5WDI - chain A; structure by X-ray diffraction, 2.43 A resolution.

# Chain A
Molecule: Ubiquitin-associated and SH3 domain-containing protein A
From: Homo sapiens
Reference sequence: P57075 (UBS3A_HUMAN), isoform P57075-2; residues 394-658 here correspond to UniProt positions 356-620 (UniProt number = residue number - 38)
Amino-acid sequence (265 residues; row label = number of the first residue in the row):
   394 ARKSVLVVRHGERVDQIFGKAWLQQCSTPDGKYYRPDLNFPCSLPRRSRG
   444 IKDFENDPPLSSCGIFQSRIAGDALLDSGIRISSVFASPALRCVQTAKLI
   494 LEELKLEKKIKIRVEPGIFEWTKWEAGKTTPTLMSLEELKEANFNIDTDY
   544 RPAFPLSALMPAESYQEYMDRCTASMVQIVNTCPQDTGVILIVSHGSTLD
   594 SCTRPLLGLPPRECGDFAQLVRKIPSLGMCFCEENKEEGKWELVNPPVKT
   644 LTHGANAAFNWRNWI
Disordered / not traced: 394
Reported in the primary citation:
  - specificity-determining residues: Gln409, Ser619

# In short
From the paper: specificity determinants Gln409 and Ser619.
Chain A is Ubiquitin-associated and SH3 domain-containing protein A (Homo sapiens); the structure, Structure
of Human Sts-2 histidine phosphatase domain, was determined by X-ray diffraction together with 5VR6 and 5W5G
from the same study.
